PDB entry 7CNO | X-ray diffraction, 2.50 A resolution | chains C and D of the 6 polymer chains in the assembly

== Chain C ==
Name: Tubulin alpha-1B chain
From: Sus scrofa
UniProt: Q2XVP4 (TBA1B_PIG); residues 1-451 here = UniProt positions 1-451
Amino-acid sequence (451 residues; row label = number of the first residue in the row):
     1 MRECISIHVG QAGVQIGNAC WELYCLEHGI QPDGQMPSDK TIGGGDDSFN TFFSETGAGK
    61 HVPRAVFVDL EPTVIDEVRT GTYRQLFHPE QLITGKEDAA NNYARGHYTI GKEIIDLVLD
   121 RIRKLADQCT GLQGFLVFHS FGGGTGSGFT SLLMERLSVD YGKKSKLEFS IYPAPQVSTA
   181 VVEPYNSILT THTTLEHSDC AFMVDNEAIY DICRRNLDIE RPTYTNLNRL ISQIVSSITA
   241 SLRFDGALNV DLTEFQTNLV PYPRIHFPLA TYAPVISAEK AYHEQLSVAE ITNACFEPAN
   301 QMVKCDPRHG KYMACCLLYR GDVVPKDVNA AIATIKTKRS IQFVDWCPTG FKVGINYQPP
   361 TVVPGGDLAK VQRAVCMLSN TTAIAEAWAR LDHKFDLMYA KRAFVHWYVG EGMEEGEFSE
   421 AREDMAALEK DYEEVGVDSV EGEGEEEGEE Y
Disordered / not traced: 441-451
Ion coordination: Ca2+: Asp-39, Thr-41, Gly-44, Glu-55
Small-molecule neighbours:
  - GTP (guanosine-5'-triphosphate): Gly-10, Gln-11, Ala-12, Gln-15, Ile-16, Asp-69, Asp-98, Ala-99, Ala-100, Asn-101, Ser-140, Gly-142, Gly-143, Gly-144, Thr-145, Gly-146, Ile-171, Pro-173, Val-177, Ser-178, Thr-179, Glu-183, Asn-206, Tyr-224, Leu-227, Asn-228, Ile-231
  - Phomopsin A (HOS): Leu-248, Pro-325, Val-328, Asn-329, Phe-351, Val-353, Ile-355
Curated features (UniProtKB/Swiss-Prot):
  - motif: Met-1 to Cys-4 (MREC motif)
  - active site: Glu-254
  - binding site (GTP): Gly-10, Gln-11, Ala-12, Gln-15, Glu-71, Ala-99, Ser-140, Gly-143, Gly-144, Thr-145, Gly-146, Thr-179, Glu-183, Asn-206, Tyr-224, Asn-228, Leu-252
  - binding site (Mg(2+)): Glu-71
  - site: Tyr-451 (Involved in polymerization)
  - modified residue: Lys-40 (N6,N6,N6-trimethyllysine), Ser-48 (Phosphoserine), Ser-232 (Phosphoserine), Tyr-282 (3'-nitrotyrosine), Arg-339 (Omega-N-methylarginine), Ser-439 (Phosphoserine), Glu-443 (5-glutamyl polyglutamate), Glu-445 (5-glutamyl polyglutamate), Tyr-451 (3'-nitrotyrosine)
  - cross-link (Glycyl lysine isopeptide (Lys-Gly)): Lys-326 (interchain with G-Cter in ubiquitin), Lys-370 (interchain with G-Cter in ubiquitin)

== Chain D ==
Name: Tubulin beta chain
From: Sus scrofa
UniProt: A0A287AGU7 (A0A287AGU7_PIG); the author numbering skips numbers that UniProt does not, so the offset changes along the chain: 1-42 = UniProt 1-42; 45-360 = UniProt 43-358; 369-455 = UniProt 359-445
Amino-acid sequence (445 residues; row label = number of the first residue in the row; note: 10 numbers in that range are skipped by the numbering (no residue carries them; nothing is unmodelled there)):
     1 MREIVHIQAG QCGNQIGAKF WEVISDEHGI DPTGSYHGDS DL
    45 QLERINVYYN EATGNKYVPR AILVDLEPGT MDSVRSGPFG QIFRPDNFVF GQSGAGNNWA
   105 KGHYTEGAEL VDSVLDVVRK ESESCDCLQG FQLTHSLGGG TGSGMGTLLI SKIREEYPDR
   165 IMNTFSVMPS PKVSDTVVEP YNATLSVHQL VENTDETYCI DNEALYDICF RTLKLTTPTY
   225 GDLNHLVSAT MSGVTTCLRF PGQLNADLRK LAVNMVPFPR LHFFMPGFAP LTSRGSQQYR
   285 ALTVPELTQQ MFDSKNMMAA CDPRHGRYLT VAAIFRGRMS MKEVDEQMLN VQNKNSSYFV
   345 EWIPNNVKTA VCDIPP
   369 RGLKMSATFI GNSTAIQELF KRISEQFTAM FRRKAFLHWY TGEGMDEMEF TEAESNMNDL
   429 VSEYQQYQDA TADEQGEFEE EEGEDEA
Disordered / not traced: 1, 278-285, 442-455
Small-molecule neighbours:
  - GDP (guanosine-5'-diphosphate): Gly-10, Gln-11, Cys-12, Gln-15, Ile-16, Asp-69, Ala-99, Asn-101, Ser-140, Gly-142, Gly-143, Gly-144, Thr-145, Gly-146, Val-171, Pro-173, Ser-178, Glu-183, Asn-206, Tyr-224, Leu-227, Asn-228
  - Phomopsin A (HOS): Gln-15, Pro-175, Lys-176, Val-177, Ser-178, Asp-179, Tyr-210, Thr-220, Thr-221, Pro-222, Thr-223, Tyr-224, Gly-225, Asp-226

== Interface between chain C and chain D ==
Pairs across the interface (53; chain C residue first):
  Gln-11(C) / Gln-247(D)  hydrogen bond
  Lys-96(C) / Asp-130(D)  salt bridge
  Glu-97(C) / Cys-131(D)
  Glu-97(C) / Arg-164(D)  salt bridge
  Asp-98(C) / Lys-254(D)  salt bridge
  Ala-100(C) / Arg-253(D)
  Ala-100(C) / Lys-254(D)
  Ala-100(C) / Val-257(D)
  Asn-101(C) / Lys-254(D)
  Arg-105(C) / Arg-253(D)
  Pro-175(C) / Asn-349(D)
  Ser-178(C) / Lys-352(D)  hydrogen bond
  Thr-179(C) / Leu-248(D)
  Thr-179(C) / Asn-258(D)  hydrogen bond (backbone-side chain)
  Ala-180(C) / Asn-258(D)
  Ala-180(C) / Lys-352(D)
  Val-181(C) / Asn-258(D)  hydrogen bond (backbone-side chain)
  Val-181(C) / Ile-347(D)  hydrophobic
  Val-181(C) / Pro-348(D)
  Val-181(C) / Asn-349(D)
  Val-182(C) / Val-257(D)  hydrophobic
  Tyr-210(C) / Asp-329(D)
  Glu-220(C) / Ser-324(D)
  Glu-220(C) / Lys-326(D)  salt bridge
  Arg-221(C) / Met-325(D)
  Arg-221(C) / Asp-329(D)  salt bridge
  Tyr-224(C) / Gln-247(D)  hydrogen bond
  Lys-394(C) / Asn-349(D)  hydrogen bond
  Leu-397(C) / Trp-346(D)
  Leu-397(C) / Pro-348(D)  hydrophobic
  Leu-397(C) / Ala-440(D)  hydrophobic
  Met-398(C) / Trp-346(D)
  Met-398(C) / Pro-348(D)
  Lys-401(C) / Phe-262(D)
  Lys-401(C) / Trp-346(D)
  Lys-401(C) / Ala-438(D)
  Lys-401(C) / Thr-439(D)  hydrogen bond (side chain-backbone)
  Arg-402(C) / Phe-262(D)
  Ala-403(C) / Pro-261(D)
  Ala-403(C) / Phe-262(D)
  Phe-404(C) / Val-257(D)
  Phe-404(C) / Asn-258(D)
  Phe-404(C) / Val-260(D)
  Phe-404(C) / Pro-261(D)  hydrogen bond (backbone-backbone)
  Phe-404(C) / Thr-314(D)
  Phe-404(C) / Ile-347(D)  hydrophobic
  His-406(C) / Val-260(D)  hydrogen bond (side chain-backbone)
  His-406(C) / Pro-261(D)
  His-406(C) / Phe-262(D)
  His-406(C) / Pro-263(D)
  Trp-407(C) / Ala-256(D)  hydrophobic
  Trp-407(C) / Val-257(D)
  Trp-407(C) / Val-260(D)  hydrogen bond (side chain-backbone)
Interface residues without a listed pair, chain D (30 interface residues in all): Asp-251, Glu-345, Asn-350

== In short ==
26 residues of chain C face 30 of chain D across their interface; the contacts include 10 hydrogen bonds and 5
salt bridges. Polar contacts include Lys-96(C)/Asp-130(D), Glu-97(C)/Arg-164(D) and Asp-98(C)/Lys-254(D).
Chain C binds Phomopsin A and GTP. Bound to chain D: GDP and Phomopsin A.
Here chain C is Tubulin alpha-1B chain and chain D is Tubulin beta chain, both from Sus scrofa. Entry 7CNO
(Phomopsin A in complex with tubulin) was determined by X-ray diffraction, deposited together with 7CNM and
7CNN.
